PDB entry 5ZGH | electron microscopy, 3.82 A resolution | chains A and C of the 15 polymer chains in the assembly

== Chain A ==
Protein: PsaA
From: Cyanidioschyzon merolae (strain 10D)
Notes: EC 1.97.1.12
UniProt: Q85FY7 (PSAA_CYAM1); residue numbers follow UniProt; this construct covers 1-748
Amino-acid sequence (748 residues; row label = number of the first residue in the row):
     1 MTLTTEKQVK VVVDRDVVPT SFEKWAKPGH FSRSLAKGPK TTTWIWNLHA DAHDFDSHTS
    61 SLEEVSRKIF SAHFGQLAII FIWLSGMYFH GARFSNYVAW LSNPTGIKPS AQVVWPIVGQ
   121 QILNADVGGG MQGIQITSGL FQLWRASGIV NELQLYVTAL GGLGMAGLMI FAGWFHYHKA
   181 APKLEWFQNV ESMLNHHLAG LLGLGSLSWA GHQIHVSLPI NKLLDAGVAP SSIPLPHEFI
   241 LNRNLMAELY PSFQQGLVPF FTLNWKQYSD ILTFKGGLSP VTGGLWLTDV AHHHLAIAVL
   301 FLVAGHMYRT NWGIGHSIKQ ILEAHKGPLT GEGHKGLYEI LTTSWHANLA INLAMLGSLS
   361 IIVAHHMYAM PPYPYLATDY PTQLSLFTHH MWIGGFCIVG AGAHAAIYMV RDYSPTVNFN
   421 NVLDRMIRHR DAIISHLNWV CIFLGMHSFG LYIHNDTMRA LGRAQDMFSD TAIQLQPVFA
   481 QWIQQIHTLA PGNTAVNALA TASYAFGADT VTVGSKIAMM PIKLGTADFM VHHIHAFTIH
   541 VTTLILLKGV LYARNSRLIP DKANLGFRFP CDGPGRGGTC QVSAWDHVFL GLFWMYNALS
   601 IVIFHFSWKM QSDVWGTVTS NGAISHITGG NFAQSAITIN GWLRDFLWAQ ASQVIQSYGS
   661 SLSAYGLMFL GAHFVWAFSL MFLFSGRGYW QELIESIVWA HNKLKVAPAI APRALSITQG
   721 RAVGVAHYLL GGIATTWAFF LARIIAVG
Not modelled in the structure: 1-7
Swiss-Prot annotation at these positions:
  - binding site ([4Fe-4S] cluster): Cys571, Cys580
  - binding site (chlorophyll a'): His673
  - binding site (chlorophyll a): Met681, Tyr689
  - binding site (phylloquinone): Trp690

== Chain C ==
Protein: PsaC
From: Cyanidioschyzon merolae (strain 10D)
Notes: EC 1.97.1.12
UniProt: Q85G47 (PSAC_CYAM1); numbering as in UniProt (aligned over 1-81)
Amino-acid sequence (81 residues; row label = number of the first residue in the row):
     1 MAHTVKIYDN CIGCTQCVRA CPLDVLEMVP WDGCKAGQMA SAPRTEDCVG CKRCETACPT
    61 DFLSIRVYLG GETTRSMGLA Y
Not modelled in the structure: 1
Swiss-Prot annotation at these positions:
  - binding site ([4Fe-4S] cluster): Cys11, Cys14, Cys17, Cys21, Cys48, Cys51, Cys54, Cys58

== Chain A / chain C interface ==
Contacting residue pairs (15; chain A residue first):
  Asp561(A) - Arg53(C)  salt bridge
  Leu565(A) - Arg53(C)
  Asp572(A) - Cys51(C)
  Asp572(A) - Arg53(C)  salt bridge
  Gly573(A) - Cys51(C)
  Pro574(A) - Gly50(C)
  Pro574(A) - Lys52(C)
  Pro574(A) - Leu69(C)  hydrophobic
  Gly575(A) - Val49(C)
  Gly575(A) - Gly50(C)  hydrogen bond (backbone-backbone)
  Gly575(A) - Cys51(C)
  Arg576(A) - Val49(C)
  Arg576(A) - Met77(C)
  Arg576(A) - Gly78(C)
  Gly577(A) - Met77(C)
Other interface residues (no listed pair), chain A (10 interface residues in all): Arg557, Ile559
Other interface residues (no listed pair), chain C (10 interface residues in all): Pro22, Ala80

== In short ==
The chain A/chain C interface involves 10 residues from each chain; the contacts include 1 hydrogen bond and 2
salt bridges. Polar contacts include Asp561(A)-Arg53(C), Asp572(A)-Arg53(C) and Gly575(A)-Gly50(C).
Chain A is PsaA and chain C is PsaC, both from Cyanidioschyzon merolae (strain 10D); the structure, Cryo-EM
structure of the red algal PSI-LHCR, was determined by electron microscopy (same publication as 5ZGB).
